PDB entry 6TR1 | X-ray diffraction, 1.70 A resolution | chain A

Chain A:
Molecule: Cytochrome c6
Source organism: Thermosynechococcus elongatus (strain BP-1)
UniProt: P0A3X9 (CYC6_THEEB); residues 1-86 here correspond to UniProt positions 26-111 (UniProt number = residue number + 25)
Chain sequence (86 residues; row label = number of the first residue in the row):
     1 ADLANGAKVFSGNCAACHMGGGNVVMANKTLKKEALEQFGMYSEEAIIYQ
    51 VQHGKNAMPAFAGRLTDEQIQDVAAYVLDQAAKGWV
Glycans and other covalent adducts: heme c (HEC) linked to Cys14, Cys17
Construct notes: conflict Glu45 (Asp70 in P0A3X9), Val86 (Ala111 in P0A3X9)
Metal / ion sites: Na+ site 1: Ala4 (shared with 1 residue of chain C); heme c Fe: His18, Met58; Na+ site 2 near Glu44 (its only coordinating residue here)
Ligand contacts: heme c (HEC): Asn13, His18, Asn23, Val25, Met26, Lys29, Thr30, Leu31, Ala35, Leu36, Phe39, Met41, Ile47, Gln50, Val51, Lys55, Asn56, Ala57, Met58, Pro59, Phe61, Leu65, Val73, Val77
UniProt features mapped onto this chain:
  - binding site (heme c): Cys14, Cys17, His18, Met58

In short:
Covalently linked heme c: at Cys14. His18 and Met58 coordinate a heme c Fe ion. Curated annotation (UniProt)
lists 4 heme c-binding residues.
Chain A is Cytochrome c6 (Thermosynechococcus elongatus (strain BP-1)); the structure, Native cytochrome c6
from Thermosynechococcus elongatus in space group H3, was determined by X-ray diffraction together with 6TSY
from the same study.
